1QMI - chains A and B; structure by X-ray diffraction, 2.80 A resolution.

# Chain A (and B)
Protein: RNA 3'-terminal phosphate cyclase
Organism: Escherichia coli
Notes: EC 6.5.1.4; chain B of this document is another copy of the same molecule, construct and numbering; everything in this record applies to it too
UniProt: P46849 (RTCA_ECOLI); residues 3-339 here correspond to UniProt positions 2-338 (UniProt number = residue number - 1)
Amino-acid sequence (347 residues; numbered 1 to 347; the number before each row is that of its first residue):
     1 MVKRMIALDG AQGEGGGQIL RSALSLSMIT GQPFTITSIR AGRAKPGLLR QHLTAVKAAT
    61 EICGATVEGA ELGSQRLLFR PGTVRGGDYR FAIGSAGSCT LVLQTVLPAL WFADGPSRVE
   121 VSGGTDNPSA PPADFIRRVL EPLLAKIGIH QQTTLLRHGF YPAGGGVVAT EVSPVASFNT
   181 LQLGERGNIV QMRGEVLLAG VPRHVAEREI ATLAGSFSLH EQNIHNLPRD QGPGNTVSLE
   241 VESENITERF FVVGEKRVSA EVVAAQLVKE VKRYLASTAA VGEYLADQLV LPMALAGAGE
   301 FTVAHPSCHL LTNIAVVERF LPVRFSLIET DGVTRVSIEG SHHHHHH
Unresolved in the structure: 1-4, 340-347
Modified positions: Mse1 (selenomethionine); Mse5, Mse28, Mse192, Mse293 (selenomethionine; parent Met)
Construct notes: expression tag (1-2, 340-347)
Swiss-Prot annotation at these positions:
  - active site: H309 (Tele-AMP-histidine intermediate)
  - binding site (ATP): Q104, P131, Y284, D287, Q288, H309
What the authors report for this chain:
  - self-association interface (contacts with another copy of this molecule); pairs are residue here / residue on that copy: C308-C308 (disulfide)
  - catalytic residues: H309 (citing earlier work)
  - catalytic residues: E14, Q18, D287 (proposed by the authors, not directly observed)

# Chain A / chain B interface
Disulfides between the chains: C308(A)-C308(B)
Pairs across the interface (22):
  G13(A) with E14(B)
  E14(A) with G13(B); E14(B)
  G42(A) with A44(B), hydrogen bond (backbone-backbone)
  R43(A) with G42(B)
  A44(A) with G42(B), hydrogen bond (backbone-backbone); R43(B); A44(B), hydrophobic
  P306(A) with L311(B)
  S307(A) with L311(B)
  C308(A) with C308(B), disulfide; L311(B)
  L311(A) with P306(B); S307(B); L311(B), hydrophobic
  L327(A) with I328(B); E329(B), hydrogen bond (backbone-backbone)
  I328(A) with L327(B); T330(B)
  E329(A) with S326(B); L327(B), hydrogen bond (backbone-backbone)
  G332(A) with R324(B)
Other interface residues (no listed pair), chain A (17 interface residues in all): G15, S326, T330, D331
Other interface residues (no listed pair), chain B (16 interface residues in all): F325

# Summary
Chain A and chain B form an interface of 17 and 16 residues respectively, with 1 disulfide bond and 4 hydrogen
bonds. Backbone hydrogen bonds pair G42(A)-A44(B) and L327(A)-E329(B). UniProt lists active-site residue
H309(A) and 6 ATP-binding residues on chain A. From the paper: catalytic residues H309(A), E14(A) and Q18(A)
among others; a self-association interface involving C308(A).
Chain A and chain B are both RNA 3'-terminal phosphate cyclase (Escherichia coli); the structure, Crystal
structure of RNA 3'-terminal phosphate cyclase, an ubiquitous enzyme with unusual topology, was determined by
X-ray diffraction together with 1QMH from the same study.
